PDB entry 8BTG | electron microscopy, 3.20 A resolution | chains F and Y of the 9 polymer chains in the assembly

# Chain F
Molecule: Chromosomal replication initiator protein DnaA
Source organism: Bacillus subtilis
Reference sequence: A0A063XAK9 (A0A063XAK9_BACIU); numbering as in UniProt (aligned over 1-446)
Chain sequence (446 residues; row label = number of the first residue in the row):
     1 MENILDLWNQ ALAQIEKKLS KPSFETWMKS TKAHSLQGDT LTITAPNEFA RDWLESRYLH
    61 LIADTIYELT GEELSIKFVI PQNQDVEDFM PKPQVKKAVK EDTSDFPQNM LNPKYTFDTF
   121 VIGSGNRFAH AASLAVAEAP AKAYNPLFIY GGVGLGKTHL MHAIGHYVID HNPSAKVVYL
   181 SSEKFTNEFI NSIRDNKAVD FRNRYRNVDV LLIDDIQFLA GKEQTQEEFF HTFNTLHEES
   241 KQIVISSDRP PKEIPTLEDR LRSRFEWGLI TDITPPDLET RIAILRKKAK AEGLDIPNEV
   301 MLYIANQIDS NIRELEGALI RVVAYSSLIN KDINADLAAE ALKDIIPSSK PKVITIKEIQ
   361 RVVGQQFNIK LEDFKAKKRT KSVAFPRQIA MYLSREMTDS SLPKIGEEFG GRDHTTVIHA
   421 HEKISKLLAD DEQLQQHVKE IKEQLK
Not modelled in the structure: 1-108, 347-350
Small-molecule neighbours: ATP (adenosine-5'-triphosphate): Tyr-115, Phe-120, Val-121, Gly-152, Val-153, Gly-154, Leu-155, Gly-156, Lys-157, Thr-158, His-159, Asp-214, Asp-215, Ile-284, Lys-288, Ile-312, Arg-313, Glu-316
What the authors report for this chain:
  - mutagenesis - T26A, W27A, F49A: decreased binding to DnaD
  - mutagenesis - T26A, W27A, F49A: abolished growth

# Chain Y
Molecule: 41-nt DNA strand
Sequence (41 nucleotides; numbered 1 to 41; the number before each row is that of its first residue):
     1 TAGTAGAAGT AATAGTAGGG CCTGTGGATT TGTGGATAAG T

# Interface between chain F and chain Y
Pairs across the interface (20):
  Glu-183(F) with DA5(Y), hydrogen bond to the base
  Thr-186(F) with DA5(Y), base contact
  Asn-187(F) with DA5(Y), hydrogen bond to the base
  Phe-189(F) with DG3(Y), base contact
  Ile-190(F) with DT4(Y), sugar contact; DA5(Y), base contact
  Ile-193(F) with DG3(Y), base contact; DT4(Y), phosphate contact
  Asn-196(F) with DT1(Y), base contact
  Ala-198(F) with DG3(Y), base contact
  Arg-202(F) with DA2(Y), base contact; DG3(Y), base contact
  Phe-218(F) with DA5(Y), base contact
  Lys-222(F) with DA5(Y), phosphate contact
  Glu-223(F) with DA5(Y), hydrogen bond to the phosphate
  Gln-224(F) with DG3(Y), sugar contact; DT4(Y), phosphate contact; DA5(Y), hydrogen bond to the phosphate
  Thr-225(F) with DA5(Y), hydrogen bond to the phosphate
  Glu-228(F) with DG3(Y), hydrogen bond to the base
Other interface residues (no listed pair), chain F (18 interface residues in all): Arg-194, Gly-221, Glu-227

# Summary
18 residues of chain F face 5 of chain Y across their interface, with 6 hydrogen bonds. Polar contacts include
Glu-183(F)/DA5(Y), Asn-187(F)/DA5(Y) and Glu-228(F)/DG3(Y). Chain F binds ATP. From the paper: T26A, W27A and
F49A of chain F reduce binding to DnaD; T26A, W27A and F49A of chain F abolish growth.
Chain F is Chromosomal replication initiator protein DnaA (Bacillus subtilis) and chain Y is a 41-nt DNA
strand; the structure, Cryo-EM structure of the bacterial replication origin opening basal unwinding system,
was determined by electron microscopy.
